7PAJ - chains H and 5 of the 56 polymer chains in the assembly; structure by electron microscopy, 7.30 A resolution (low resolution: residue-level contacts below are approximate; hydrogen-bond / salt-bridge calls are withheld).

== Chain H ==
Molecule: 30S ribosomal protein S9
Organism: Mycoplasma pneumoniae M129
UniProt: P75179 (RS9_MYCPN); numbering as in UniProt (aligned over 1-132)
Chain sequence (132 residues; each row starts with the number of its first residue):
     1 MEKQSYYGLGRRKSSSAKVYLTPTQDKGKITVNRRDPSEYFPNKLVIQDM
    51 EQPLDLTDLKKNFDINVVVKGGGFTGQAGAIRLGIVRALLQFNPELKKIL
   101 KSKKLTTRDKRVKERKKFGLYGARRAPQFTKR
Unresolved in the structure: 1-3, 132

== Chain 5 ==
Molecule: 16S ribosomal RNA
Organism: Mycoplasma pneumoniae M129
Sequence (1520 nucleotides; numbered 1 to 1520; the number before each row is that of its first residue):
     1 UUUUUCUGAGAGUUUGAUCCUGGCUCAGGAUUAACGCUGGCGGCAUGCCU
    51 AAUACAUGCAAGUCGAUCGAAAGUAGUAAUACUUUAGAGGCGAACGGGUG
   101 AGUAACACGUAUCCAAUCUACCUUAUAAUGGGGGAUAACUAGUUGAAAGA
   151 CUAGCUAAUACCGCAUAAGAACUUUGGUUCGCAUGAAUCAAAGUUGAAAG
   201 GACCUGCAAGGGUUCGUUAUUUGAUGAGGGUGCGCCAUAUCAGCUAGUUG
   251 GUGGGGUAACGGCCUACCAAGGCAAUGACGUGUAGCUAUGCUGAGAAGUA
   301 GAAUAGCCACAAUGGGACUGAGACACGGCCCAUACUCCUACGGGAGGCAG
   351 CAGUAGGGAAUUUUUCACAAUGAGCGAAAGCUUGAUGGAGCAAUGCCGCG
   401 UGAACGAUGAAGGUCUUUAAGAUUGUAAAGUUCUUUUAUUUGGGAAGAAU
   451 GACUUUAGCAGGUAAUGGCUAGAGUUUGACUGUACCAUUUUGAAUAAGUG
   501 ACGACUAACUAUGUGCCAGCAGUCGCGGUAAUACAUAGGUCGCAAGCGUU
   551 AUCCGGAUUUAUUGGGCGUAAAGCAAGCGCAGGCGGAUUGAAAAGUCUGG
   601 UGUUAAAGGCAGCUGCUUAACAGUUGUAUGCAUUGGAAACUAUUAAUCUA
   651 GAGUGUGGUAGGGAGUUUUGGAAUUUCAUGUGGAGCGGUGAAAUGCGUAG
   701 AUAUAUGAAGGAACACCAGUGGCGAAGGCGAAAACUUAGGCCAUUACUGA
   751 CGCUUAGGCUUGAAAGUGUGGGGAGCAAAUAGGAUUAGAUACCCUAGUAG
   801 UCCACACCGUAAACGAUAGAUACUAGCUGUCGGGGCGAUCCCCUCGGUAG
   851 UGAAGUUAACACAUUAAGUAUCUCGCCUGGGUAGUACAUUCGCAAGAAUG
   901 AAACUCAAACGGAAUUGACGGGGACCCGCACAAGUGGUGGAGCAUGUUGC
   951 UUAAUUCGACGGUACACGAAAAACCUUACCUAGACUUGACAUCCUUGGCA
  1001 AAGUUAUGGAAACAUAAUGGAGGUUAACCGAGUGACAGGUGGUGCAUGGU
  1051 UGUCGUCAGCUCGUGUCGUGAGAUGUUGGGUUAAGUCCCGCAACGAGCGC
  1101 AACCCUUAUCGUUAGUUACAUUGUCUAGCGAGACUGCUAAUGCAAAUUGG
  1151 AGGAAGGAAGGGAUGACGUCAAAUCAUCAUGCCCCUUAUGUCUAGGGCUG
  1201 CAAACGUGCUACAAUGGCCAAUACAAACAGUCGCCAGCUUGUAAAAGUGA
  1251 GCAAAUCUGUAAAGUUGGUCUCAGUUCGGAUUGAGGGCUGCAAUUCGUCC
  1301 UCAUGAAGUCGGAAUCACUAGUAAUCGCGAAUCAGCUAUGUCGCGGUGAA
  1351 UACGUUCUCGGGUCUUGUACACACCGCCCGUCAAACUAUGAAAGCUGGUA
  1401 AUAUUUAAAAACGUGUUGCUAACCAUUAGGAAGCGCAUGUCAAGGAUAGC
  1451 ACCGGUGAUUGGAGUUAAGUCGUAACAAGGUACCCCUACGAGAACGUGGG
  1501 GGUGGAUCACCUCCUUUCUA
Unresolved in the structure: 1-4, 181-184, 1020-1027, 1510-1520

== Chain H / chain 5 interface ==
Contacting residue pairs - 96 pairs, chain H then chain 5:
  Tyr7(H) - G1123(5)
  Tyr7(H) - U1124(5)
  Leu9(H) - C1110(5)
  Leu9(H) - U1124(5)
  Arg11(H) - A1108(5)
  Arg11(H) - U1109(5)
  Arg11(H) - C1125(5)
  Arg12(H) - G1321(5)
  Lys13(H) - G1321(5)
  Lys13(H) - G1346(5)
  Lys13(H) - U1347(5)
  Lys13(H) - G1348(5)
  Ser14(H) - G1346(5)
  Ser16(H) - U1124(5)
  Ser16(H) - C1125(5)
  Lys18(H) - G1123(5)
  Lys18(H) - U1124(5)
  Tyr20(H) - U1122(5)
  Tyr20(H) - G1123(5)
  Arg34(H) - U1121(5)
  Tyr40(H) - A1223(5)
  Tyr40(H) - C1224(5)
  Lys44(H) - U1265(5)
  Lys44(H) - U1266(5)
  Asn66(H) - U1121(5)
  Val67(H) - U1121(5)
  Val68(H) - U1121(5)
  Lys70(H) - A1225(5)
  Gly71(H) - C1224(5)
  Gly71(H) - A1225(5)
  Gly71(H) - A1226(5)
  Gly72(H) - C1224(5)
  Gly72(H) - A1225(5)
  Gly72(H) - G1346(5)
  Gly73(H) - C1224(5)
  Gly73(H) - G1346(5)
  Phe74(H) - A1263(5)
  Phe74(H) - G1264(5)
  Phe74(H) - U1347(5)
  Thr75(H) - U1347(5)
  Thr75(H) - G1348(5)
  Gly76(H) - U1347(5)
  Arg87(H) - U1109(5)
  Arg87(H) - A1154(5)
  Lys97(H) - G1152(5)
  Lys97(H) - G1153(5)
  Lys101(H) - G1152(5)
  Thr107(H) - A1154(5)
  Thr107(H) - A1155(5)
  Lys110(H) - G1321(5)
  Arg111(H) - G1321(5)
  Val112(H) - G1321(5)
  Lys113(H) - G1321(5)
  Lys113(H) - G1346(5)
  Lys113(H) - U1347(5)
  Lys113(H) - G1348(5)
  Glu114(H) - G1321(5)
  Glu114(H) - U1322(5)
  Glu114(H) - C1344(5)
  Glu114(H) - G1345(5)
  Arg115(H) - G1343(5)
  Arg115(H) - C1344(5)
  Lys116(H) - C1342(5)
  Lys116(H) - G1343(5)
  Lys116(H) - C1344(5)
  Lys117(H) - G1343(5)
  Phe118(H) - C1342(5)
  Phe118(H) - G1343(5)
  Gly119(H) - C1342(5)
  Tyr121(H) - U1207(5)
  Tyr121(H) - G1208(5)
  Tyr121(H) - U1341(5)
  Gly122(H) - A1323(5)
  Arg124(H) - A1317(5)
  Arg124(H) - C1318(5)
  Arg124(H) - U1319(5)
  Arg124(H) - U1322(5)
  Arg124(H) - A1323(5)
  Arg125(H) - C1209(5)
  Arg125(H) - A1317(5)
  Arg125(H) - A1324(5)
  Ala126(H) - C1316(5)
  Ala126(H) - A1317(5)
  Pro127(H) - U1207(5)
  Pro127(H) - G1208(5)
  Pro127(H) - C1316(5)
  Gln128(H) - U1207(5)
  Gln128(H) - U1315(5)
  Gln128(H) - C1316(5)
  Phe129(H) - G961(5)
  Phe129(H) - G962(5)
  Phe129(H) - U1315(5)
  Phe129(H) - C1316(5)
  Thr130(H) - G1206(5)
  Lys131(H) - A1314(5)
  Lys131(H) - U1315(5)
Interface residues without a listed pair, chain H (55 interface residues in all): Ala17, Asn33, Arg35, Pro42, Ile65, Gln77, Arg108, Leu120, Ala123
Interface residues without a listed pair, chain 5 (49 interface residues in all): U1107, A1120, A1151, A1320, A1349

== Overview ==
The interface between chain H and chain 5 involves 55 residues on one side and 49 on the other.
Here chain H is 30S ribosomal protein S9 and chain 5 is 16S ribosomal RNA, both from Mycoplasma pneumoniae
M129. Entry 7PAJ (70S ribosome with EF-Tu-tRNA, P- and E-site tRNAs in Mycoplasma pneumoniae cells) was
determined by electron microscopy (same publication as 7OOC, 7OOD, 7P6Z, 7PAH, 7PAI, 7PAK and 23 further
entries).
